PDB entry 3ZCD | X-ray diffraction, 1.55 A resolution | chains A and B

Chain A (and B):
Molecule: Geranyltranstransferase
Source organism: Pseudomonas aeruginosa PAO1
Notes: EC 2.5.1.10; chain B of this document is another copy of the same molecule, construct and numbering; everything in this record applies to it too
Reference sequence: Q9HWY4 (Q9HWY4_PSEAE); residue numbers follow UniProt; this construct covers 1-295
Sequence (296 residues; each row starts with the number of its first residue; numbering starts at 0):
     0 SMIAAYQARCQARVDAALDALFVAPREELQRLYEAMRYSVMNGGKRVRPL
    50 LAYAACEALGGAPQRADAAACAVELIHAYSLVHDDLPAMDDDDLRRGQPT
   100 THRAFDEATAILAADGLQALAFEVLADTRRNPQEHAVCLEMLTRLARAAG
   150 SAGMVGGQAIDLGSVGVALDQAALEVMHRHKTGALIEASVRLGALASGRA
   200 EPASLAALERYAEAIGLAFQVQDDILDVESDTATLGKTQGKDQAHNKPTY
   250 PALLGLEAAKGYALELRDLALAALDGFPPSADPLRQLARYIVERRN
Unresolved in the structure: 228-246, 295 (chain B: 228-246, 292-295)
Construct notes: expression tag (0)

How chain A and chain B interact:
Residue-residue contacts - 82 pairs, chain A then chain B:
  Pro24(A) - Ala151(B)  hydrophobic
  Arg25(A) - Val175(B)
  Arg25(A) - His179(B)
  Glu27(A) - Ile159(B)
  Leu28(A) - Ser150(B)
  Leu28(A) - Gly155(B)
  Leu28(A) - Ile159(B)  hydrophobic
  Leu31(A) - Ser150(B)
  Leu31(A) - Gly155(B)
  Leu31(A) - Ala158(B)  hydrophobic
  Tyr32(A) - Ser150(B)
  Tyr32(A) - Ala151(B)  hydrogen bond (side chain-backbone)
  Met35(A) - Ser150(B)  hydrogen bond
  Tyr78(A) - Asp114(B)
  His82(A) - His82(B)
  His82(A) - Ile110(B)
  His82(A) - Asp114(B)  salt bridge
  Ala87(A) - Glu106(B)
  Ala87(A) - Ala107(B)
  Met88(A) - Ala107(B)  hydrophobic
  Met88(A) - Leu111(B)  hydrophobic
  Glu106(A) - Ala87(B)
  Ala107(A) - Ala87(B)
  Ala107(A) - Met88(B)  hydrophobic
  Ala107(A) - Leu161(B)  hydrophobic
  Thr108(A) - Leu161(B)
  Ile110(A) - His82(B)
  Leu111(A) - Met88(B)  hydrophobic
  Leu111(A) - Val154(B)
  Leu111(A) - Gln157(B)
  Leu111(A) - Leu161(B)  hydrophobic
  Asp114(A) - Tyr78(B)
  Asp114(A) - His82(B)  salt bridge
  Asp114(A) - Asp114(B)
  Asp114(A) - Gln117(B)  hydrogen bond (backbone-side chain)
  Gly115(A) - Ser150(B)
  Gln117(A) - Asp114(B)  hydrogen bond (side chain-backbone)
  Gln117(A) - Gln117(B)
  Gln117(A) - Ala118(B)
  Ala118(A) - Gln117(B)
  Ala118(A) - Ala145(B)
  Ala118(A) - Gly149(B)
  Phe121(A) - Phe121(B)  hydrophobic
  Glu122(A) - Ala145(B)
  Ala125(A) - Leu141(B)  hydrophobic
  Ala125(A) - Thr142(B)  hydrogen bond (backbone-side chain)
  Thr127(A) - Leu138(B)
  His134(A) - Ala135(B)
  His134(A) - Leu138(B)
  Ala135(A) - His134(B)
  Cys137(A) - Leu138(B)  hydrophobic
  Leu138(A) - Thr127(B)
  Leu138(A) - His134(B)
  Leu138(A) - Cys137(B)  hydrophobic
  Leu138(A) - Leu138(B)  hydrophobic
  Leu138(A) - Leu141(B)  hydrophobic
  Leu141(A) - Ala125(B)  hydrophobic
  Leu141(A) - Leu138(B)  hydrophobic
  Leu141(A) - Leu141(B)  hydrophobic
  Thr142(A) - Ala125(B)  hydrogen bond (side chain-backbone)
  Ala145(A) - Ala118(B)
  Ala145(A) - Glu122(B)
  Arg146(A) - Glu122(B)
  Gly149(A) - Ala118(B)
  Ser150(A) - Leu28(B)
  Ser150(A) - Leu31(B)
  Ser150(A) - Tyr32(B)
  Ser150(A) - Met35(B)  hydrogen bond
  Ser150(A) - Gly115(B)
  Ala151(A) - Tyr32(B)  hydrogen bond (backbone-side chain)
  Val154(A) - Leu111(B)
  Gly155(A) - Leu28(B)
  Gly155(A) - Leu31(B)
  Gln157(A) - Leu111(B)
  Ala158(A) - Leu31(B)  hydrophobic
  Ala158(A) - Leu111(B)
  Ile159(A) - Glu27(B)
  Ile159(A) - Leu28(B)  hydrophobic
  Leu161(A) - Ala107(B)  hydrophobic
  Leu161(A) - Leu111(B)  hydrophobic
  Val175(A) - Arg25(B)
  His179(A) - Arg25(B)
Interface residues without a listed pair, chain A (48 interface residues in all): Arg30, Leu85, Asp126, Ala148, Arg178
Interface residues without a listed pair, chain B (45 interface residues in all): Pro24, Leu85, Asp126, Arg146, Ala148

In short:
Chain A and chain B form an interface of 48 and 45 residues respectively; the contacts include 8 hydrogen
bonds and 2 salt bridges. Polar contacts include His82(A)-Asp114(B), Tyr32(A)-Ala151(B) and
Met35(A)-Ser150(B).
Both chains are Geranyltranstransferase (Pseudomonas aeruginosa PAO1). Entry 3ZCD (Native structure of
Farnesyl Pyrophosphate Synthase from Pseudomonas aeruginosa PA01) was determined by X-ray diffraction (same
publication as 4UMJ, 3ZOU, 3ZMB, 3ZMC and 3ZL6).
